PDB entry 1AUM | X-ray diffraction, 3.00 A resolution | chain A

Chain A:
Name: HIV capsid
From: Human immunodeficiency virus 1
Notes: fragment: c-terminal domain, residues 146 - 231
Reference sequence: P12497 (POL_HV1N5); residues 151-220 here correspond to UniProt positions 282-351 (UniProt number = residue number + 131)
Amino-acid sequence (70 residues; numbered 151 to 220; the number before each row is that of its first residue):
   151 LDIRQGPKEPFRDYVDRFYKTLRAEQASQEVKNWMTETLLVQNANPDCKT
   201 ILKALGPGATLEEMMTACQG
Disulfide bonds: Cys198-Cys218

Overview:
Chain A is HIV capsid (Human immunodeficiency virus 1); the structure, HIV capsid C-terminal domain (CAC146),
was determined by X-ray diffraction together with 1A8O from the same study.
